PDB entry 9CK5 | electron microscopy, 3.00 A resolution | chains A and H of the 16 polymer chains in the assembly

== Chain A (and H) ==
Name: RuBisCO large subunit
Source organism: Anthoceros agrestis
Notes: EC 4.1.1.39; chain H of this document is another copy of the same molecule, construct and numbering; everything in this record applies to it too
Chain sequence (475 residues; numbered 1 to 475; the number before each row is that of its first residue):
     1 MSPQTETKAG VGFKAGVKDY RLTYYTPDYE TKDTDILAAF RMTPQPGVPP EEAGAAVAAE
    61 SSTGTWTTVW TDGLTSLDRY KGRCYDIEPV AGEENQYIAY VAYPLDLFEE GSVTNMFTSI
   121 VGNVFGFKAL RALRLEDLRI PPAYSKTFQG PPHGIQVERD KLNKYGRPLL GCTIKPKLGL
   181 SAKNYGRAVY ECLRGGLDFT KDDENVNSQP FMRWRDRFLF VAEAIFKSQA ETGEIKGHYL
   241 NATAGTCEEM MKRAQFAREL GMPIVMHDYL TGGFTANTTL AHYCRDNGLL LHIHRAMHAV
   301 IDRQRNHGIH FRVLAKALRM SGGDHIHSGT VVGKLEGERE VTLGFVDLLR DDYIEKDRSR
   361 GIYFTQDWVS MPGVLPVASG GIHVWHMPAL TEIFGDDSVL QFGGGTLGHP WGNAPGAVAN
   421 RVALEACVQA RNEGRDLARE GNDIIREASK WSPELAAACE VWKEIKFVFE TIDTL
Not modelled in the structure: 1-11
Modified positions: Lys201 (lysine nz-carboxylic acid; KCX)
Metal / ion sites: Mg2+: Lys201, Glu204 (together with 2-carboxyarabinitol-1,5-diphosphate)
Residues lining bound ligands:
  - 2-carboxyarabinitol-1,5-diphosphate (CAP), molecule 1: Thr65, Trp66, Asn123
  - 2-carboxyarabinitol-1,5-diphosphate (CAP), molecule 2: Thr173, Lys175, Lys177, Lys201, Asp203, Glu204, His294, Arg295, His298, His327, Gly329, Lys334, Leu335, Ser379, Gly380, Gly381, Gly403, Gly404

== How chain A and chain H interact ==
Contacting residue pairs (4):
  Asp106(A) with Ser370(H), hydrogen bond
  Glu110(A) with Lys146(H), salt bridge
  Lys146(A) with Glu110(H), salt bridge; Ala143(H)
Also at the interface, not in a pair above, chain A (6 interface residues in all): Arg79, Ala143, Thr147
Also at the interface, not in a pair above, chain H (6 interface residues in all): Leu105, Thr147

== Summary ==
The chain A/chain H interface involves 6 residues from each chain, with 1 hydrogen bond and 2 salt bridges.
Polar pairs include Glu110(A)-Lys146(H) and Asp106(A)-Ser370(H). Ligands of chain A:
2-carboxyarabinitol-1,5-diphosphate. Lys201(A) and Glu204(A) form the Mg2+ site.
Chain A and chain H are both RuBisCO large subunit (Anthoceros agrestis); the structure, Anthoceros agrestis
Rubisco assembled with RbcX1, RbcX2, Raf1, Raf2 and BSD2, was determined by electron microscopy (same
publication as 9CHZ, 9CI1 and 9CI2).
